8QYV - chains J and S of the 19 polymer chains in the assembly; structure by electron microscopy, 3.50 A resolution.

Chain J:
Molecule: 118-nt DNA strand
Sequence (118 nucleotides; numbered -42 to 75; the number before each row is that of its first residue; numbers below 1 keep their minus sign (DG-42 is residue -42)):
   -42 GACTAGGGAGTAATCCCCTTGGCGGTTAAAACGCGGGGGACAGCGCGTAC
     8 GTGCGTTTAAGCGGTGCTAGAGCTGTCTACGACCAATTGAGCGGCCTCGG
    58 CACCGGGATTCTCCAGGG

Chain S:
Protein: Vacuolar protein sorting-associated protein 71
Source organism: Saccharomyces cerevisiae S288C
UniProtKB: Q03433 (VPS71_YEAST); residue numbers follow UniProt; this construct covers 1-280
Sequence (280 residues; each row starts with the number of its first residue):
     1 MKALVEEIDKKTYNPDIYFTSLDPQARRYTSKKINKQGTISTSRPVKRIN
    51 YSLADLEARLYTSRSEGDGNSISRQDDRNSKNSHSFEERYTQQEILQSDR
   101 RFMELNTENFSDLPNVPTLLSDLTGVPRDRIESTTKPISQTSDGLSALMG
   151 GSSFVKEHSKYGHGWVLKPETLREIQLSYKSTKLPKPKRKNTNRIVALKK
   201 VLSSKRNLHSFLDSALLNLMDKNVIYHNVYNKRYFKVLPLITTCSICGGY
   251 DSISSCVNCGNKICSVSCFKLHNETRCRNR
Disordered / not traced: 1, 37-83, 139-160, 278-280
Metal / ion sites: Zn2+ site 1: Cys244, Cys247, Cys268; Zn2+ site 2: Cys256, Cys259, His272, Cys277
Swiss-Prot annotation at these positions:
  - zinc finger: Cys244 to Cys277 (HIT-type)
  - binding site (Zn(2+)): Cys244, Cys247, Cys256, Cys259, Cys264, Cys268, His272, Cys277

Interface between chain J and chain S:
Residue-residue contacts (12):
  DA-3(J) with Lys32(S), base contact
  DC-2(J) with Arg27(S), salt bridge to the phosphate; Lys32(S), hydrogen bond to the base
  DA-1(J) with Lys32(S), sugar contact; Lys33(S), phosphate contact; Ile34(S), sugar contact; Asn35(S), sugar contact; Lys36(S), hydrogen bond to the phosphate
  DG0(J) with Lys33(S), phosphate contact; Asn35(S), phosphate contact; Lys36(S), base contact
  DC1(J) with Lys36(S), base contact
Interface residues without a listed pair, chain J (6 interface residues in all): DG2

In short:
The chain J/chain S interface involves 6 residues from each chain; the contacts include 2 hydrogen bonds and 1
salt bridge. Polar contacts include DC-2(J)-Lys32(S), DA-1(J)-Lys36(S) and DC-2(J)-Arg27(S). UniProt lists 8
Zn2+-binding residues on chain S.
Chain J is a 118-nt DNA strand and chain S is Vacuolar protein sorting-associated protein 71 (Saccharomyces
cerevisiae S288C); the structure, SWR1-hexasome complex, was determined by electron microscopy, deposited
together with 8QZ0 and 9FBW.
